Entry 6MH6 (X-ray diffraction, 1.80 A resolution); this record covers chain A.

[Chain A]
Name: Proteinase K
Notes: EC 3.4.21.64
UniProt: P06873 (PRTK_PARAQ); residues 1-279 here correspond to UniProt positions 106-384 (UniProt number = residue number + 105)
Amino-acid sequence (279 residues; numbered 1 to 279; the number before each row is that of its first residue):
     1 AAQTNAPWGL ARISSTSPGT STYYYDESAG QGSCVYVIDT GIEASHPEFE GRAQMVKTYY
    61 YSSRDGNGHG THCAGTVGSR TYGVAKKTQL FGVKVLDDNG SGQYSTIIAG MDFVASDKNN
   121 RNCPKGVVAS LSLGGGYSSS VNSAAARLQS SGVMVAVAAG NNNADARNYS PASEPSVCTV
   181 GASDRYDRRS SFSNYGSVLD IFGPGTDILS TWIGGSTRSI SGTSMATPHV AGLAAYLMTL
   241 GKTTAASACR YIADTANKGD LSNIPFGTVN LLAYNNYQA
Disulfides: C34-C123, C178-C249
Differences from the reference sequence: conflict D207 (Ser312 in P06873)
Ion coordination: Ca2+ site 1: T16, D260; Ca2+ site 2: P175, V177, D200
Curated features (UniProtKB/Swiss-Prot):
  - active site (Charge relay system): D39, H69, S224
  - binding site (Ca(2+)): T16, P175, V177, D200, D260

[In short]
T16 and D260 coordinate Ca2+ site 1. P175, V177 and D200 form the Ca2+ site 2. UniProt lists 3 active-site
residues and 5 Ca2+-binding residues.
Chain A is Proteinase K; the structure, High-viscosity injector-based Pink Beam Serial Crystallography of
Micro-crystals at a Synchrotron Radiation Source, was determined by X-ray diffraction.
